PDB entry 7NAX | electron microscopy, 2.96 A resolution | chains A and D of the 20 polymer chains in the assembly

# Chain A
Molecule: 16S rRNA
Source organism: Escherichia coli
Sequence (1542 nucleotides; row label = number of the first residue in the row):
     1 AAAUUGAAGAGUUUGAUCAUGGCUCAGAUUGAACGCUGGCGGCAGGCCUA
    51 ACACAUGCAAGUCGAACGGUAACAGGAAGAAGCUUGCUUCUUUGCUGACG
   101 AGUGGCGGACGGGUGAGUAAUGUCUGGGAAACUGCCUGAUGGAGGGGGAU
   151 AACUACUGGAAACGGUAGCUAAUACCGCAUAACGUCGCAAGACCAAAGAG
   201 GGGGACCUUCGGGCCUCUUGCCAUCGGAUGUGCCCAGAUGGGAUUAGCUA
   251 GUAGGUGGGGUAACGGCUCACCUAGGCGACGAUCCCUAGCUGGUCUGAGA
   301 GGAUGACCAGCCACACUGGAACUGAGACACGGUCCAGACUCCUACGGGAG
   351 GCAGCAGUGGGGAAUAUUGCACAAUGGGCGCAAGCCUGAUGCAGCCAUGC
   401 CGCGUGUAUGAAGAAGGCCUUCGGGUUGUAAAGUACUUUCAGCGGGGAGG
   451 AAGGGAGUAAAGUUAAUACCUUUGCUCAUUGACGUUACCCGCAGAAGAAG
   501 CACCGGCUAACUCCGUGCCAGCAGCCXCGGUAAUACGGAGGGUGCAAGCG
   551 UUAAUCGGAAUUACUGGGCGUAAAGCGCACGCAGGCGGUUUGUUAAGUCA
   601 GAUGUGAAAUCCCCGGGCUCAACCUGGGAACUGCAUCUGAUACUGGCAAG
   651 CUUGAGUCUCGUAGAGGGGGGUAGAAUUCCAGGUGUAGCGGUGAAAUGCG
   701 UAGAGAUCUGGAGGAAUACCGGUGGCGAAGGCGGCCCCCUGGACGAAGAC
   751 UGACGCUCAGGUGCGAAAGCGUGGGGAGCAAACAGGAUUAGAUACCCUGG
   801 UAGUCCACGCCGUAAACGAUGUCGACUUGGAGGUUGUGCCCUUGAGGCGU
   851 GGCUUCCGGAGCUAACGCGUUAAGUCGACCGCCUGGGGAGUACGGCCGCA
   901 AGGUUAAAACUCAAAUGAAUUGACGGGGGCCCGCACAAGCGGUGGAGCAU
   951 GUGGUUUAAUUCGAUGXAACGCGAAGAACCUUACCUGGUCUUGACAUCCA
  1001 CGGAAGUUUUCAGAGAUGAGAAUGUGCCUUCGGGAACCGUGAGACAGGUG
  1051 CUGCAUGGCUGUCGUCAGCUCGUGUUGUGAAAUGUUGGGUUAAGUCCCGC
  1101 AACGAGCGCAACCCUUAUCCUUUGUUGCCAGCGGUCCGGCCGGGAACUCA
  1151 AAGGAGACUGCCAGUGAUAAACUGGAGGAAGGUGGGGAUGACGUCAAGUC
  1201 AUCAUGGCCCUUACGACCAGGGCUACACACGUGCUACAAUGGCGCAUACA
  1251 AAGAGAAGCGACCUCGCGAGAGCAAGCGGACCUCAUAAAGUGCGUCGUAG
  1301 UCCGGAUUGGAGUCUGCAACUCGACUCCAUGAAGUCGGAAUCGCUAGUAA
  1351 UCGUGGAUCAGAAUGCCACGGUGAAUACGUUCCCGGGCCUUGUACACACC
  1401 GCCCGUXACACCAUGGGAGUGGGUUGCAAAAGAAGUAGGUAGCUUAACCU
  1451 UCGGGAGGGCGCUUACCACUUUGUGAUUCAUGACUGGGGUGAAGUCGUAA
  1501 CAAGGUAACCGUAGGGGAACCUGCGGUUGGAUCACCUCCUUA
Unresolved in the structure: 1401-1407, 1495-1501, 1541-1542
Modified / non-standard residues: PSU (pseudouridine-5'-monophosphate) at position 516, G7M (N7-methyl-guanosine-5'-monophosphate) at position 527, 2MG (2N-methylguanosine-5'-monophosphate) at position 966, 5MC (5-methylcytidine-5'-monophosphate) at position 967, 2MG (2N-methylguanosine-5'-monophosphate) at position 1207, 4OC (4n,o2'-methylcytidine-5'-monophosphate) at position 1402, 5MC (5-methylcytidine-5'-monophosphate) at position 1407, UR3 (3-methyluridine-5'-monophoshate) at position 1498, 2MG (2N-methylguanosine-5'-monophosphate) at position 1516, MA6 (6N-dimethyladenosine-5'-monophoshate) at position 1518, MA6 (6N-dimethyladenosine-5'-monophoshate) at position 1519
Bound ions: Mg2+ site 1 near U14 (its only coordinating residue here); Mg2+ site 2 near G21 (its only coordinating residue here); Mg2+ site 3: C48, G115; Mg2+ site 4 near A53 (its only coordinating residue here); Mg2+ site 5 near U56 (its only coordinating residue here); Mg2+ site 6: A59, U387; Mg2+ site 7 near A66 (its only coordinating residue here); Mg2+ site 8 near G100 (its only coordinating residue here); Mg2+ site 9: A109, G331; Mg2+ site 10 near G111 (its only coordinating residue here); Mg2+ site 11 near G113 (its only coordinating residue here); Mg2+ site 12: A116, G117, G289; 66 more Mg2+ sites not listed
From the paper describing this entry:
  - contacts within the chain: U921-A1534, A923-U1532, A1507-G1530 (pi stacking)
  - conformationally variable residues (register shift): U1393 to A1396

# Chain D
Molecule: 30S ribosomal protein S4
Source organism: Escherichia coli
UniProtKB: C3SR62 (C3SR62_ECOLX); numbering as in UniProt (aligned over 1-206)
Chain sequence (206 residues; each row starts with the number of its first residue):
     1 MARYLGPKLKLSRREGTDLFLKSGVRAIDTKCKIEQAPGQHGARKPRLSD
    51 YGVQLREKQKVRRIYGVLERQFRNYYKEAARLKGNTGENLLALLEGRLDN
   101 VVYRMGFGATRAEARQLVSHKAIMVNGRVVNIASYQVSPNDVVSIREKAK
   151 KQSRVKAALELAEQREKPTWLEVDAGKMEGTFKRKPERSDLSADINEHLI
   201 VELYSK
Unresolved in the structure: 1

# How chain A and chain D interact
Pairs across the interface (120; chain A residue first):
  A2(A) - Lys83(D)  hydrogen bond to the phosphate
  A3(A) - Lys83(D)  salt bridge to the phosphate
  U4(A) - Arg81(D)  base contact
  U4(A) - Lys83(D)  sugar contact
  U5(A) - Gly84(D)  base contact
  A8(A) - Gln54(D)  base contact
  A8(A) - Glu202(D)  hydrogen bond to the base
  A8(A) - Lys206(D)  base contact
  A28(A) - Arg73(D)  salt bridge to the phosphate
  C400(A) - Arg70(D)  salt bridge to the phosphate
  C401(A) - Arg70(D)  salt bridge to the phosphate
  C401(A) - Asn74(D)  hydrogen bond to the phosphate
  G402(A) - Gln71(D)  hydrogen bond to the phosphate
  G402(A) - Ile132(D)  phosphate contact
  G402(A) - Ser134(D)  phosphate contact
  C403(A) - Ala2(D)  base contact
  C403(A) - Gln71(D)  hydrogen bond to the phosphate
  C403(A) - Ile132(D)  phosphate contact
  C403(A) - Ser134(D)  hydrogen bond to the phosphate
  G404(A) - Ala2(D)  hydrogen bond to the base
  G404(A) - Arg115(D)  salt bridge to the phosphate
  G404(A) - Ser119(D)  sugar contact
  U405(A) - Ala2(D)  hydrogen bond to the base
  U405(A) - Arg3(D)  salt bridge to the phosphate
  U405(A) - Leu5(D)  base contact
  G406(A) - Arg3(D)  hydrogen bond to the phosphate
  G406(A) - Leu5(D)  phosphate contact
  G406(A) - Gln116(D)  hydrogen bond to the base
  U407(A) - Arg3(D)  salt bridge to the phosphate
  U407(A) - Ala112(D)  phosphate contact
  U407(A) - Glu113(D)  sugar contact
  U407(A) - Gln116(D)  hydrogen bond to the sugar
  A408(A) - Lys8(D)  salt bridge to the phosphate
  A408(A) - Leu21(D)  phosphate contact
  A408(A) - Ser23(D)  hydrogen bond to the phosphate
  A408(A) - Thr110(D)  phosphate contact
  A408(A) - Ala112(D)  phosphate contact
  U409(A) - Lys22(D)  salt bridge to the phosphate
  U409(A) - Ser23(D)  hydrogen bond to the phosphate
  G410(A) - Lys22(D)  base contact
  G410(A) - Arg26(D)  salt bridge to the phosphate
  G410(A) - Lys31(D)  salt bridge to the phosphate
  A411(A) - Arg26(D)  salt bridge to the phosphate
  G413(A) - Lys31(D)  hydrogen bond to the base
  G413(A) - Cys32(D)  hydrogen bond to the base
  G425(A) - Lys33(D)  phosphate contact
  U426(A) - Lys33(D)  salt bridge to the phosphate
  U426(A) - Gln36(D)  phosphate contact
  U426(A) - Gly39(D)  phosphate contact
  U426(A) - Gln40(D)  sugar contact
  U427(A) - Lys10(D)  phosphate contact
  U427(A) - Arg13(D)  salt bridge to the phosphate
  U427(A) - Pro38(D)  phosphate contact
  U427(A) - Gly39(D)  hydrogen bond to the phosphate
  G428(A) - Pro7(D)  phosphate contact
  G428(A) - Lys10(D)  salt bridge to the phosphate
  U429(A) - Lys22(D)  hydrogen bond to the phosphate
  U429(A) - Lys31(D)  phosphate contact
  U429(A) - Cys32(D)  phosphate contact
  A430(A) - Pro7(D)  phosphate contact
  A430(A) - Lys8(D)  salt bridge to the phosphate
  A430(A) - Leu9(D)  hydrogen bond to the phosphate
  A430(A) - Lys22(D)  salt bridge to the phosphate
  C436(A) - Arg154(D)  sugar contact
  U437(A) - His120(D)  hydrogen bond to the sugar
  U437(A) - Gln152(D)  hydrogen bond to the phosphate
  U437(A) - Arg154(D)  hydrogen bond to the sugar
  U438(A) - His120(D)  sugar contact
  U439(A) - Ser119(D)  hydrogen bond to the sugar
  U439(A) - His120(D)  sugar contact
  U439(A) - Lys121(D)  phosphate contact
  U439(A) - Asn131(D)  hydrogen bond to the sugar
  C440(A) - Lys121(D)  phosphate contact
  C489(A) - Lys121(D)  salt bridge to the phosphate
  C490(A) - Arg146(D)  salt bridge to the phosphate
  A495(A) - His120(D)  base contact
  A499(A) - Ala2(D)  base contact
  U508(A) - Tyr51(D)  sugar contact
  A509(A) - Ser49(D)  hydrogen bond to the phosphate
  A509(A) - Tyr51(D)  sugar contact
  A509(A) - Gly52(D)  sugar contact
  A509(A) - Leu55(D)  sugar contact
  A510(A) - Leu48(D)  phosphate contact
  C511(A) - His41(D)  hydrogen bond to the base
  C511(A) - Arg44(D)  hydrogen bond to the phosphate
  U512(A) - Gln40(D)  hydrogen bond to the sugar
  U512(A) - His41(D)  hydrogen bond to the sugar
  U512(A) - Arg44(D)  salt bridge to the phosphate
  G540(A) - Gln40(D)  base contact
  G541(A) - Gly39(D)  sugar contact
  G541(A) - Gln40(D)  hydrogen bond to the sugar
  G542(A) - Lys10(D)  salt bridge to the phosphate
  G542(A) - Arg14(D)  hydrogen bond to the phosphate
  G542(A) - Gly39(D)  sugar contact
  U543(A) - Arg14(D)  salt bridge to the phosphate
  U543(A) - Pro38(D)  phosphate contact
  U543(A) - Arg56(D)  hydrogen bond to the phosphate
  G544(A) - Arg56(D)  salt bridge to the phosphate
  G544(A) - Gln59(D)  phosphate contact
  G544(A) - Arg63(D)  salt bridge to the phosphate
  C545(A) - Lys58(D)  salt bridge to the phosphate
  C545(A) - Gln59(D)  hydrogen bond to the phosphate
  C545(A) - Arg62(D)  salt bridge to the phosphate
  C545(A) - Glu69(D)  phosphate contact
  A546(A) - Leu68(D)  phosphate contact
  A546(A) - Glu69(D)  hydrogen bond to the phosphate
  A546(A) - Arg70(D)  hydrogen bond to the phosphate
  A547(A) - Ala2(D)  phosphate contact
  A547(A) - Leu68(D)  phosphate contact
  C613(A) - Arg81(D)  salt bridge to the phosphate
  C614(A) - Arg81(D)  salt bridge to the phosphate
  U619(A) - Arg128(D)  sugar contact
  U619(A) - Val129(D)  base contact
  U619(A) - Val130(D)  base contact
  U619(A) - Asn131(D)  hydrogen bond to the base
  U619(A) - Ile132(D)  base contact
  C620(A) - Ile132(D)  base contact
  C620(A) - Tyr135(D)  sugar contact
  C1539(A) - Arg47(D)  hydrogen bond to the sugar
  U1540(A) - Arg47(D)  salt bridge to the phosphate
Interface residues without a listed pair, chain A (56 interface residues in all): A26, C419, G491
Interface residues without a listed pair, chain D (73 interface residues in all): Tyr4, Gly24, Val25, Thr30, Ala80, Ala133, Lys148, Ser153, Leu203, Ser205

# Overview
Chain A and chain D form an interface of 56 and 73 residues respectively, with 36 hydrogen bonds and 29 salt
bridges. Polar pairs include A8(A)-Glu202(D), G404(A)-Ala2(D) and U405(A)-Ala2(D). C48(A) and G115(A) form the
Mg2+ site 3. From the paper: conformational variability at U1393(A); contacts within the chain involving
U921(A), A1534(A) and A923(A) among others.
Chain A is 16S rRNA and chain D is 30S ribosomal protein S4, both from Escherichia coli; the structure,
Complete Bacterial 30S ribosomal subunit assembly complex state I (Consensus Refinement), was determined by
electron microscopy (same publication as 7AF3, 7AF5, 7AF8, 7AFA, 7AFD, 7AFH and 17 further entries).
